Entry 7QIJ (X-ray diffraction, 4.10 A resolution (low resolution: residue-level contacts below are approximate; hydrogen-bond / salt-bridge calls are withheld)); this record covers chains BB and BC of the 27 polymer chains in the assembly.

Chain BB:
Name: Yop proteins translocation protein X
Source organism: Yersinia enterocolitica
UniProt: P0C2N4 (YSCX_YEREN); residues 32-122 here = UniProt positions 32-122
Chain sequence (95 residues; numbered 28 to 122; the number before each row is that of its first residue):
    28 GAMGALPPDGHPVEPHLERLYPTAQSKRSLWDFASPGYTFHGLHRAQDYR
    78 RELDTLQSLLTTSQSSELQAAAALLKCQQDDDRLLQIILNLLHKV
Not modelled in the structure: 28-50, 64-70
Construct notes: expression tag (28-31)

Chain BC:
Name: Chaperone protein YscY
Source organism: Yersinia enterocolitica
UniProt: P0C2N2 (YSCY_YEREN); residue numbers follow UniProt; this construct covers 2-114
Chain sequence (122 residues; row label = number of the first residue in the row; numbers below 1 keep their minus sign (Met-7 is residue -7)):
    -7 MGHHHHHHGNITLTKRQQEFLLLNGWLQLQCGHAERACILLDALLTLNPE
    43 HLAGRRCRLVALLNNNQGERAEKEAQWLISHDPLQAGNWLCLSRAQQLNG
    93 DLDKARHAYQHYLELKDHNESP
Not modelled in the structure: -7 to 5, 43-48, 76-78, 110-114
Construct notes: initiating methionine (-7); expression tag (-6 to 1)

Interface between chain BB and chain BC:
Pairs across the interface (23):
  Gln52(BB) - Lys108(BC)
  Leu57(BB) - Val52(BC)
  Leu57(BB) - Arg86(BC)
  Trp58(BB) - Trp18(BC)
  Trp58(BB) - Leu21(BC)
  Phe60(BB) - Gly79(BC)
  Ala61(BB) - Trp18(BC)
  Ala61(BB) - Cys49(BC)
  Ser62(BB) - Trp18(BC)
  Pro63(BB) - Trp18(BC)
  Arg72(BB) - Leu15(BC)
  Arg72(BB) - Trp18(BC)
  Ala73(BB) - Glu11(BC)
  Glu79(BB) - Arg8(BC)
  Glu79(BB) - Glu11(BC)
  Glu79(BB) - Phe12(BC)
  Leu80(BB) - Phe12(BC)
  Leu83(BB) - Gln9(BC)
  Leu83(BB) - Phe12(BC)
  Leu86(BB) - Gln9(BC)
  Leu95(BB) - Leu39(BC)
  Ala97(BB) - Ile31(BC)
  Gln105(BB) - Asn16(BC)
Other interface residues (no listed pair), chain BB (19 interface residues in all): Glu94, Leu101, Leu102
Other interface residues (no listed pair), chain BC (24 interface residues in all): Leu14, Gln22, Arg28, Thr38, Leu55, Asn56, Asn80, Cys83, Tyr104

In short:
Chain BB and chain BC form an interface of 19 and 24 residues respectively.
Here chain BB is Yop proteins translocation protein X and chain BC is Chaperone protein YscY, both from
Yersinia enterocolitica. Entry 7QIJ (Complex of the Yersinia enterocolitica Type III secretion export gate
YscV with substrate:chaperone complex YscX:YscY) was determined by X-ray diffraction, deposited together with
7QIH.
